2CG7 - chain A; structure by X-ray diffraction, 1.20 A resolution.

Chain A:
Molecule: Fibronectin
From: Homo sapiens
Notes: fragment: residues 93-182 (62-151 in coordinates)
UniProt: P02751 (FINC_HUMAN); residues 62-151 here correspond to UniProt positions 93-182 (UniProt number = residue number + 31)
Chain sequence (90 residues; row label = number of the first residue in the row):
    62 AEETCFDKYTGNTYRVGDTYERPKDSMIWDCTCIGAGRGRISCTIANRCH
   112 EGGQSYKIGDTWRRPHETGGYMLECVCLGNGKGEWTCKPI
Disulfide bonds: C66-C94, C92-C104, C110-C138, C136-C148
Curated features (UniProtKB/Swiss-Prot):
  - region: C92 to H111 (Required for binding to LILRB4)

In short:
Chain A is Fibronectin (Homo sapiens); the structure, Second and third fibronectin type I module pair (CRYSTAL
form II), was determined by X-ray diffraction, deposited together with 2CG6.
